9LWP - chains R and A of the 4 polymer chains in the assembly; structure by electron microscopy, 2.93 A resolution.

Chain R:
Protein: Bombesin receptor subtype-3, Oplophorus-luciferin 2-monooxygenase catalytic subunit
Source organism: Homo sapiens
Notes: EC 1.13.12.13
UniProtKB: chimeric construct of P32247, Q9GV45: residues 1-399 from P32247 (BRS3_HUMAN) positions 1-399 (same numbers); residues 416-571 from Q9GV45 positions 28-183 (UniProt number = residue number - 388)
Amino-acid sequence (612 residues; each row starts with the number of its first residue; numbers below 1 keep their minus sign (Met-15 is residue -15)):
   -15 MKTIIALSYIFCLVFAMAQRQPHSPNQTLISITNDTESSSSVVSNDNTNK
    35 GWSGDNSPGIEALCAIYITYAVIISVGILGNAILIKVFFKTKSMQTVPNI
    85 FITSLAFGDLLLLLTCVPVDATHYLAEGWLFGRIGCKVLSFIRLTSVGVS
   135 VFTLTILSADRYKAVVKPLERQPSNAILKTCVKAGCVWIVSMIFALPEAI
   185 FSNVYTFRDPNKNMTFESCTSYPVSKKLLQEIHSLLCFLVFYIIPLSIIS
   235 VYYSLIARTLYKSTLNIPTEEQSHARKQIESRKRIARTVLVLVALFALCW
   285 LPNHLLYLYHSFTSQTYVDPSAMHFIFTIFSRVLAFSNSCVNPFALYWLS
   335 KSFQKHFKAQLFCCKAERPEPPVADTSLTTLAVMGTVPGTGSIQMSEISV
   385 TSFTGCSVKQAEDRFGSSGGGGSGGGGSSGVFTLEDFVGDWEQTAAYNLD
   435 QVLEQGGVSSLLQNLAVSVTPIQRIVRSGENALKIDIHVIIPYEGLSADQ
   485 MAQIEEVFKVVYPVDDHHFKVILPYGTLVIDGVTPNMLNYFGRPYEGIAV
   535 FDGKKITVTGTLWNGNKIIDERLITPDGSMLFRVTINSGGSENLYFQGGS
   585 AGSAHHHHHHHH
Disordered / not traced: -15 to 46, 109-111, 120, 186-202, 298-304, 346-596
Sequence notes: initiating methionine (-15); expression tag (-14 to 0, 572-596); linker (400-415); conflict Glu419 (Ala31 in Q9GV45), Glu426 (Gln38 in Q9GV45), Ala430 (Gly42 in Q9GV45), 25 further conflict positions vs the reference (Q9GV45) not listed
Swiss-Prot annotation at these positions:
  - lipidation: Cys347 (S-palmitoyl cysteine)
  - glycosylation (N-linked (GlcNAc...) asparagine): Asn10, Asn18

Chain A:
Protein: Guanine nucleotide-binding protein G(i) subunit alpha-2, Guanine nucleotide-binding protein G(s) subunit alpha isoforms short
Source organism: Homo sapiens
Notes: EC 3.6.5.-
UniProtKB: chimeric construct of P04899, P63092: residues 1-39 from P04899 (GNAI2_HUMAN) positions 1-39 (same numbers); residues 40-57 from P63092 positions 47-64 (UniProt number = residue number + 7); residues 66-115 from P63092 positions 204-253 (UniProt number = residue number + 138); residues 116-246 from P63092 positions 264-394 (UniProt number = residue number + 148)
Amino-acid sequence (246 residues; row label = number of the first residue in the row):
     1 MGSTVSAEDKAAAERSKMIDKNLREDGEKARRTLRLLLLGADNSGKSTIV
    51 KQMRILHGGSGGSGGTSGIFETKFQVDKVNFHMFDVGGQRDERRKWIQCF
   101 NDVTAIIFVVDSSDYNRLQEALNDFKSIWNNRWLRTISVILFLNKQDLLA
   151 EKVLAGKSKIEDYFPEFARYTTPEDATPEPGEDPRVTRAKYFIRKEFVDI
   201 STASGDGRHICYPHFTCAVDTENARRIFNDCKDIILQMNLREYNLV
Disordered / not traced: 1-4, 52-67, 88-92, 174-182, 218
Sequence notes: conflict Ser3 (Cys in P04899), Arg31 (Ala in P04899), Thr33 (Glu in P04899), 20 further conflict positions vs the reference (P63092) not listed; linker (58-65)
Swiss-Prot annotation at these positions:
  - lipidation: Gly2 (N-myristoyl glycine)

Chain R / chain A interface:
Pairs across the interface - 52 pairs, chain R then chain A:
  Pro82(R) with Glu242(A); Tyr243(A), hydrophobic
  Asn83(R) with Asn244(A)
  Ile86(R) with Asn244(A)
  Asp144(R) with Tyr243(A)
  Arg145(R) with Leu245(A)
  Ala148(R) with Asn239(A), hydrogen bond (backbone-side chain); Tyr243(A), hydrophobic
  Val149(R) with Leu236(A); Leu240(A), hydrophobic; Leu245(A), hydrophobic
  Pro152(R) with Ile235(A); Leu236(A), hydrophobic; Asn239(A), hydrogen bond (backbone-side chain)
  Leu153(R) with Val79(A), hydrophobic; Phe228(A), hydrophobic; Lys232(A); Ile235(A), hydrophobic
  Glu154(R) with Arg32(A), salt bridge
  Arg155(R) with Arg31(A); Arg32(A), hydrogen bond (backbone-side chain)
  Pro157(R) with Tyr243(A)
  Asn159(R) with Arg24(A)
  Ser247(R) with Leu236(A)
  Asn250(R) with Asn229(A)
  Pro252(R) with Ile210(A); Cys211(A); Tyr212(A); Pro213(A)
  Glu255(R) with Val198(A); Asp199(A)
  His258(R) with Thr202(A); Ser204(A); Asp206(A); Gly207(A); His209(A), hydrogen bond (side chain-backbone); Ile210(A)
  Gln262(R) with Ile210(A); Asp233(A); Gln237(A), hydrogen bond
  Ser265(R) with Val246(A)
  Arg266(R) with Asp233(A), salt bridge; Leu236(A); Gln237(A), hydrogen bond; Leu240(A)
  Ile269(R) with Leu240(A), hydrophobic; Leu245(A)
  Leu330(R) with Asn244(A)
  Leu333(R) with Asn244(A); Leu245(A)
  Ser334(R) with Asn244(A)
  Lys335(R) with Val246(A)
Interface residues without a listed pair, chain R (31 interface residues in all): Gln156, Leu244, Ile251, Gln256, Ser336
Interface residues without a listed pair, chain A (32 interface residues in all): Lys195, Ser201, Gly205

In short:
Chain R and chain A form an interface of 31 and 32 residues respectively, with 6 hydrogen bonds and 2 salt
bridges. Polar pairs include Glu154(R)-Arg32(A), Arg266(R)-Asp233(A) and Ala148(R)-Asn239(A).
Here chain R is Bombesin receptor subtype-3, Oplophorus-luciferin 2-monooxygenase catalytic subunit and chain
A is Guanine nucleotide-binding protein G(i) subunit alpha-2, Guanine nucleotide-binding protein G(s) subunit
alpha isoforms short, both from Homo sapiens. Entry 9LWP (Cryo-EM structure of the unliganded human BRS3-Gq
complex) was determined by electron microscopy together with 9K07 from the same study.
